4KQ2 - chains A and C of the 4 polymer chains in the assembly; structure by X-ray diffraction, 2.95 A resolution.

# Chain A (and C)
Name: Gsy2p
Source organism: Saccharomyces cerevisiae  FostersO
Notes: chain C of this document is another copy of the same molecule, construct and numbering; everything in this record applies to it too
UniProtKB: E7NKU1 (E7NKU1_YEASO); residues 1-705 here = UniProt positions 1-705
Sequence (724 residues; each row starts with the number of its first residue; numbers below 1 keep their minus sign (Met-18 is residue -18)):
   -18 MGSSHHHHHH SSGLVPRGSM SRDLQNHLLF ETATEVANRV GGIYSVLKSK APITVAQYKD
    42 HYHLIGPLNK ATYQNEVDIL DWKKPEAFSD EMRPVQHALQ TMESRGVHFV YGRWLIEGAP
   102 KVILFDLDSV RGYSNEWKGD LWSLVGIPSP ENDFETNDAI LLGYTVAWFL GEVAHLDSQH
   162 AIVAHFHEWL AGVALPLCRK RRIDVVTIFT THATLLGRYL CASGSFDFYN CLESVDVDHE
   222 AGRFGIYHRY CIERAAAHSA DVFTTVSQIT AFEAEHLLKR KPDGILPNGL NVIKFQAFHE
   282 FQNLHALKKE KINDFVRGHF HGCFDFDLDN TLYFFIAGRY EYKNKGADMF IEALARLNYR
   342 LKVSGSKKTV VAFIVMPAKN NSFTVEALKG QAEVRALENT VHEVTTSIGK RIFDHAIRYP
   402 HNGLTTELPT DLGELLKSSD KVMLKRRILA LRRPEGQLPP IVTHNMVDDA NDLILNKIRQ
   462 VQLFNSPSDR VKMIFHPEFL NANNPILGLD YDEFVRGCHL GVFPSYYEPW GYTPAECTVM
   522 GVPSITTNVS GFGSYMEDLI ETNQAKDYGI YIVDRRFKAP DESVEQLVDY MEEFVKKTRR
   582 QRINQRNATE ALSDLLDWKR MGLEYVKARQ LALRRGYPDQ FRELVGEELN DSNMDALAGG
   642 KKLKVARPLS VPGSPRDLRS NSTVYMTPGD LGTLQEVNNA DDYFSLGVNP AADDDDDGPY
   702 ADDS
Not modelled in the structure: -18 to 1, 640-705
Sequence notes: initiating methionine (-18); expression tag (-17 to 0); engineered mutation Ala589 (Arg in E7NKU1), Ala592 (Arg in E7NKU1)
Ion coordination: barium ion near Gln38 (its only coordinating residue here)
Ligand contacts:
  - 6-O-phosphono-alpha-D-glucopyranose (G6P): Gln283, Asn284, His286, Ala287, Lys290, His500, Arg580, Arg583, Ile584, Arg587
  - uridine-5'-monophosphate (U5P): Ala318, Gly319, Arg320, Lys326, Val356, Phe480, Leu481, Tyr492, Tyr513, Thr514, Glu517
From the paper describing this entry:
  - binding site for Glucose1,2cyclic phosphate: His193, Arg199, Asn269, Trp511, Gly512
  - conformationally variable residues: Glu509
  - binding site for uridine-5'-monophosphate: Arg20, Phe480, Tyr492
  - catalytic residues: Arg199, Arg320, Lys326 (proposed by the authors, not directly observed)
  - catalytic residues: His193 (citing earlier work)

# Chain A / chain C interface
Residue-residue contacts - 26 pairs, chain A then chain C:
  Ser363(A) - Lys370(C)
  Phe364(A) - Val366(C)
  Val366(A) - Phe364(C)
  Val366(A) - Leu369(C)  hydrophobic
  Leu369(A) - Val366(C)  hydrophobic
  Leu369(A) - Leu369(C)  hydrophobic
  Lys370(A) - Ser363(C)  hydrogen bond
  Lys370(A) - Phe364(C)
  Lys370(A) - Leu369(C)
  Lys370(A) - Pro486(C)
  Arg427(A) - Asn482(C)
  Arg427(A) - Ala483(C)
  Arg427(A) - Asn484(C)
  Arg427(A) - Asp491(C)  salt bridge
  Arg428(A) - Ala483(C)  hydrogen bond (side chain-backbone)
  Arg428(A) - Asn484(C)  hydrogen bond
  Ala431(A) - Asn484(C)
  Asn482(A) - Arg427(C)
  Ala483(A) - Arg427(C)
  Ala483(A) - Arg428(C)
  Asn484(A) - Arg427(C)
  Asn484(A) - Arg428(C)  hydrogen bond
  Asn484(A) - Ala431(C)
  Pro486(A) - Lys370(C)
  Pro486(A) - Ala373(C)  hydrophobic
  Asp491(A) - Arg427(C)  salt bridge
Interface residues without a listed pair, chain A (14 interface residues in all): Ala373

# Summary
Chain A and chain C each contribute 14 residues to their interface; the contacts include 4 hydrogen bonds and
2 salt bridges. Among the polar pairs are Arg427(A)-Asp491(C), Lys370(A)-Ser363(C) and Arg428(A)-Ala483(C).
From the paper: catalytic residues Arg199(A), Arg320(A) and Lys326(A) among others; a binding site for
Glucose1,2cyclic phosphate at His193(A), Arg199(A) and Asn269(A) among others.
Both chains are Gsy2p (Saccharomyces cerevisiae  FostersO). Entry 4KQ2 (Glucose1,2cyclic phosphate bound
activated state of Yeast Glycogen Synthase) was determined by X-ray diffraction together with 4KQ1 and 4KQM
from the same study.
